PDB entry 6U0W | X-ray diffraction, 1.90 A resolution | chain A

# Chain A
Molecule: Thermonuclease
From: Staphylococcus aureus
Notes: EC 3.1.31.1
UniProt: P00644 (NUC_STAAU); residues 1-149 here correspond to UniProt positions 83-231 (UniProt number = residue number + 82)
Chain sequence (143 residues; each row starts with the number of its first residue; note: 6 numbers in that range are skipped by the numbering (no residue carries them; nothing is unmodelled there)):
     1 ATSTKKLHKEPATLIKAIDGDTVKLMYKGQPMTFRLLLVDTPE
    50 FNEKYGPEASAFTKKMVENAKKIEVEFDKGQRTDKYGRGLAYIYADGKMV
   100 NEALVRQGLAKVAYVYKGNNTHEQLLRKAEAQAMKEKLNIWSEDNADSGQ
Disordered / not traced: 1-6, 142-149
Sequence notes: engineered mutation Phe50 (Gly132 in P00644), Asn51 (Val133 in P00644), Gly117 (Pro199 in P00644), Leu124 (His206 in P00644), Ala128 (Ser210 in P00644), Met133 (Lys215 in P00644)
Swiss-Prot annotation at these positions:
  - active site: Arg35, Glu43, Arg87
  - binding site (Ca(2+)): Asp21, Asp40, Thr41
Bound ions: Ca2+: Asp21, Asp40, Thr41, Glu43
Residues lining bound ligands: thymidine-3',5'-diphosphate (THP): Asp21, Arg35, Leu36, Leu37, Asp40, Glu43, Asp83, Lys84, Tyr85, Arg87, Leu89, Tyr113, Tyr115

# Summary
Ligands of chain A: thymidine-3',5'-diphosphate. Asp21, Asp40, Thr41 and Glu43 coordinate Ca2+. UniProt lists
3 active-site residues and 3 Ca2+-binding residues.
Chain A is Thermonuclease (Staphylococcus aureus); the structure, Crystal structure of Staphylococcal nuclease
variant Delta+PHS K133M at cryogenic temperature, was determined by X-ray diffraction (same publication as
6U0X and 6OK8).
